Entry 9C07 (electron microscopy, 2.73 A resolution); this record covers chains U and A.

== Chain U (and A) ==
Molecule: Potassium channel subfamily K member 13
From: Homo sapiens
Notes: fragment: K2P13.1 (THIK1) residues 1 to 350 followed by SNS linker and 3c protease cleavage site; chain A of this document is another copy of the same molecule, construct and numbering; everything in this record applies to it too
Reference sequence: Q9HB14 (KCNKD_HUMAN); residues 1-350 here = UniProt positions 1-350
Chain sequence (350 residues; each row starts with the number of its first residue):
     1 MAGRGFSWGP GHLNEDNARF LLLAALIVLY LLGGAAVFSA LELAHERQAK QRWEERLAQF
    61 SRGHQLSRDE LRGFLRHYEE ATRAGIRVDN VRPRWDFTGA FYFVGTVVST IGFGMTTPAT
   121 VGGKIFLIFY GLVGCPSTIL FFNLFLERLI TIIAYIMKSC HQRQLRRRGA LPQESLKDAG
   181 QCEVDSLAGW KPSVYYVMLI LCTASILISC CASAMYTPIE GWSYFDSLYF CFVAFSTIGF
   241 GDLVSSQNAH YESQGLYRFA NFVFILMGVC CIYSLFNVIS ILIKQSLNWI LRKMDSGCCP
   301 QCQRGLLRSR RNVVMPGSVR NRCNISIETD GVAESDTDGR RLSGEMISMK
Disordered / not traced: 1-13, 168-187, 296-350
Construct notes: engineered mutation Q59 (Asn in Q9HB14), Q65 (Asn in Q9HB14), P136 (Ser in Q9HB14)
Metal / ion sites: K+ site 1: T110, T237 (shared with T110(A), T237(A) of chain A); K+ site 2: T110, I111, T237, I238 (shared with T110(A), I111(A), T237(A), I238(A) of chain A); K+ site 3: I111, G112, I238, G239 (shared with I111(A), G112(A), I238(A), G239(A) of chain A); K+ site 4: G112, F113, G239, F240 (shared with G112(A), F113(A), G239(A), F240(A) of chain A)
Small-molecule neighbours:
  - linoleic acid (EIC), molecule 1: A24, I27, V28, L31
  - linoleic acid (EIC), molecule 2: R92, F101, Y102, G105, V108, S109, T138, F141, S246, R258, N261, F262, I265, L266
  - hexadecane (R16): L26, Y30, S286, W289
From the paper describing this entry:
  - conformationally variable residues (order/disorder transition, side-chain flip): R163 to R167, Y273

== Chain U / chain A interface ==
Residue-residue contacts (185; chain U residue first):
  D16(U) with E147(A); R148(A), salt bridge
  N17(U) with R148(A), hydrogen bond
  R19(U) with L144(A)
  F20(U) with F141(A), hydrophobic; L144(A), hydrophobic; F145(A)
  L23(U) with L140(A), hydrophobic; F141(A), hydrophobic; L144(A), hydrophobic
  A24(U) with F141(A), hydrophobic
  I27(U) with S137(A); F141(A), hydrophobic
  Y30(U) with Y130(A), hydrogen bond (side chain-backbone); V133(A); G134(A)
  L31(U) with V104(A); V108(A), hydrophobic; Y130(A)
  L32(U) with F101(A), hydrophobic
  G34(U) with V104(A); Y130(A)
  A35(U) with A100(A); F101(A); V104(A)
  V37(U) with F126(A), hydrophobic
  F38(U) with W95(A), hydrophobic; F103(A), hydrophobic; V104(A), hydrophobic; G123(A); F126(A), hydrophobic; L127(A), hydrophobic
  S39(U) with W95(A); A100(A)
  L41(U) with G122(A)
  E42(U) with W95(A); P118(A); A119(A), hydrogen bond (side chain-backbone); T120(A), hydrogen bond; G123(A)
  L43(U) with W95(A)
  H45(U) with A119(A); T120(A)
  E46(U) with P93(A); R94(A), hydrogen bond (side chain-backbone); W95(A)
  A49(U) with A84(A), hydrophobic
  K50(U) with G85(A); I86(A)
  W53(U) with Y78(A), hydrophobic; A81(A), hydrophobic; I86(A)
  R56(U) with H77(A); E80(A), salt bridge
  L57(U) with F74(A), hydrophobic
  F60(U) with F74(A), hydrophobic
  H64(U) with L66(A); E70(A), salt bridge
  L66(U) with H64(A)
  E70(U) with H64(A), salt bridge
  R72(U) with V88(A), hydrogen bond (side chain-backbone)
  F74(U) with L57(A), hydrophobic; F60(A), hydrophobic; L75(A), hydrophobic
  L75(U) with F74(A), hydrophobic; Y78(A), hydrophobic
  R76(U) with D89(A), salt bridge
  H77(U) with R56(A)
  Y78(U) with W53(A), hydrophobic; L75(A), hydrophobic; Y78(A), hydrophobic; E79(A), hydrogen bond
  E79(U) with Y78(A), hydrogen bond; R87(A); V88(A)
  E80(U) with R56(A), salt bridge
  A81(U) with W53(A), hydrophobic
  A84(U) with E46(A); A49(A), hydrophobic; K50(A)
  I86(U) with K50(A); W53(A)
  R87(U) with E79(A)
  V88(U) with R72(A), hydrogen bond (backbone-side chain); E79(A), hydrogen bond (backbone-side chain)
  D89(U) with R76(A), salt bridge
  P93(U) with E46(A)
  R94(U) with E46(A), hydrogen bond (backbone-side chain)
  W95(U) with F38(A), hydrophobic; S39(A), hydrogen bond (backbone-side chain); E42(A); L43(A)
  D96(U) with S39(A), hydrogen bond (backbone-side chain)
  A100(U) with A35(A)
  F101(U) with L32(A), hydrophobic; A35(A)
  F103(U) with F38(A), hydrophobic; F240(A), hydrophobic
  V104(U) with L31(A); G34(A); A35(A); F38(A), hydrophobic
  V107(U) with F240(A), hydrophobic
  V108(U) with L31(A), hydrophobic
  T110(U) with S236(A); T237(A); I238(A)
  I111(U) with I238(A)
  G112(U) with I238(A); G239(A); F240(A)
  G114(U) with F240(A)
  T117(U) with F240(A)
  P118(U) with E42(A); Y229(A)
  A119(U) with E42(A), hydrogen bond (backbone-side chain); H45(A)
  T120(U) with E42(A), hydrogen bond; H45(A)
  G122(U) with L41(A)
  G123(U) with F38(A); E42(A)
  K124(U) with F225(A); D226(A), salt bridge; Y229(A)
  I125(U) with F225(A), hydrophobic
  F126(U) with V37(A), hydrophobic; F38(A), hydrophobic
  L127(U) with F38(A), hydrophobic
  I128(U) with F232(A)
  Y130(U) with Y30(A), hydrogen bond (backbone-side chain); L31(A); G34(A)
  L132(U) with F276(A), hydrophobic
  V133(U) with Y30(A)
  G134(U) with Y30(A)
  C135(U) with F276(A), hydrophobic
  P136(U) with F276(A); I279(A), hydrophobic; S280(A)
  S137(U) with I27(A); I283(A)
  L140(U) with L23(A), hydrophobic; S280(A); I283(A), hydrophobic; K284(A)
  F141(U) with F20(A), hydrophobic; L23(A), hydrophobic; A24(A), hydrophobic; I27(A), hydrophobic
  L144(U) with F20(A), hydrophobic; L23(A), hydrophobic; K284(A)
  F145(U) with F20(A)
  E147(U) with D16(A)
  R148(U) with D16(A), salt bridge; N17(A), hydrogen bond
  F225(U) with K124(A); I125(A), hydrophobic
  D226(U) with K124(A), salt bridge
  Y229(U) with P118(A); K124(A); L127(A), hydrophobic
  F232(U) with I128(A)
  S236(U) with T110(A)
  T237(U) with T110(A)
  I238(U) with T110(A); I111(A); G112(A)
  G239(U) with G112(A)
  F240(U) with F103(A), hydrophobic; V107(A), hydrophobic; G112(A); G114(A); T117(A)
  F276(U) with L132(A), hydrophobic; C135(A), hydrophobic; P136(A)
  I279(U) with P136(A), hydrophobic
  S280(U) with P136(A); L140(A)
  I283(U) with S137(A); L140(A), hydrophobic
  K284(U) with L140(A); L144(A)
Interface residues without a listed pair, chain U (110 interface residues in all): A36, R52, L71, F97, G105, F113, V121, F129, G131, T138, I139, D242, L275, N277, L287
Interface residues without a listed pair, chain A (110 interface residues in all): R19, A36, R52, L71, D96, F97, G105, F113, V121, F129, G131, T138, I139, D242, L275, L287

== Overview ==
The chain U/chain A interface involves 110 residues from each chain; the contacts include 17 hydrogen bonds
and 10 salt bridges. Polar contacts include D16(U)-R148(A), R56(U)-E80(A) and H64(U)-E70(A). Bound to chain U:
linoleic acid and hexadecane. The K+ site 1 is built by T110(U) and T237(U). From the paper: conformational
variability at R163(U) and Y273(U).
Both chains are Potassium channel subfamily K member 13 (Homo sapiens). Entry 9C07 (Structure of K2P13.1
(THIK1) S136P in detergent) was determined by electron microscopy (same publication as 9BSN, 9BWS, 9BYI and
9C09).
